PDB entry 5N2H | X-ray diffraction, 2.81 A resolution | chain A

# Chain A
Protein: DNA polymerase
From: Vaccinia virus Copenhagen
Notes: EC 2.7.7.7, 3.1.11.-
UniProt: P20509 (DPOL_VACCC); residue numbers follow UniProt; this construct covers 2-1005
Chain sequence (1009 residues; numbered -3 to 1005; the number before each row is that of its first residue; numbers below 1 keep their minus sign (Gly-3 is residue -3)):
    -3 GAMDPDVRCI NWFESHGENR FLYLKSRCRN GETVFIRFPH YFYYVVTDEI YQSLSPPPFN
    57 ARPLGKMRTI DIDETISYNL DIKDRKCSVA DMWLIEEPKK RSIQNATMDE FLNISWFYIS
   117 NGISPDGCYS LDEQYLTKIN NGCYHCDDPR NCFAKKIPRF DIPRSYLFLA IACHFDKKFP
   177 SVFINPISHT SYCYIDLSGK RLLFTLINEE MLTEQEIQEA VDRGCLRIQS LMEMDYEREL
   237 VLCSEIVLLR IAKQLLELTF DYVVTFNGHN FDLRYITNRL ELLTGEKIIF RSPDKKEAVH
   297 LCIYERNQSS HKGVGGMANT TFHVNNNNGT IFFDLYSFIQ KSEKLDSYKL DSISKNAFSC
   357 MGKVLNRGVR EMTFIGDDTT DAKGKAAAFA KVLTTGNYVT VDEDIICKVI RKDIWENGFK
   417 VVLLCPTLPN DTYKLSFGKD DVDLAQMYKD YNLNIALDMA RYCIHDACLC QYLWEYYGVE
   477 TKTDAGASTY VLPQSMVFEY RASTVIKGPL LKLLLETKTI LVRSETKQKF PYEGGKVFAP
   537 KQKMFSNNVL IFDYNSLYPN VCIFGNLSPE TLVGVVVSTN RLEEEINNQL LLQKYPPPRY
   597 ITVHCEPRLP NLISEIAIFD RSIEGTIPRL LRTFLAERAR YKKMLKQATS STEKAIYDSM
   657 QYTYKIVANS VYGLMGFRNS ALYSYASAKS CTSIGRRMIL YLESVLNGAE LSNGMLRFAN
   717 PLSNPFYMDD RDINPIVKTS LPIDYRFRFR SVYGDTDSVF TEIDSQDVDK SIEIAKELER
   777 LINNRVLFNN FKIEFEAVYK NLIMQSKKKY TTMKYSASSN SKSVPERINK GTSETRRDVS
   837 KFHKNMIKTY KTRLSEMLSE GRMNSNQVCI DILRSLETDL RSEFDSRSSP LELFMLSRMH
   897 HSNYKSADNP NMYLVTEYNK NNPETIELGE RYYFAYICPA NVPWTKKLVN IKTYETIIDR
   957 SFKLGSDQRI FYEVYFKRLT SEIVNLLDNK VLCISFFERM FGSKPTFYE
Disordered / not traced: 307-313, 901-903
Sequence notes: expression tag (-3 to 1); engineered mutation Ala166 (Asp in P20509), Ala168 (Glu in P20509)
Reported in the primary citation:
  - mutagenesis - F171S: increased growth in response to AraC (citing earlier work)
  - mutagenesis - A498T, A498V, L670M: increased growth in response to aph (citing earlier work)
  - mutagenesis - A314T, A314V, S338F, A684T, A684V, T688A, T831I: increased growth in response to CDV (citing earlier work)
  - mutagenesis - C356Y, G372D, G380S: increased growth in response to PAA (citing earlier work)

# In short
From the paper: A314T, A314V and S338F, among others, increase growth in response to CDV; A498T, A498V and
L670M increase growth in response to aph; 14 substitutions were tested in all.
Chain A is DNA polymerase (Vaccinia virus Copenhagen); the structure, Structure of the E9 DNA polymerase
exonuclease deficient mutant (D166A+E168A) from vaccinia virus, was determined by X-ray diffraction, deposited
together with 5N2E and 5N2G.
